PDB entry 1G0Y | X-ray diffraction, 3.00 A resolution | chains R and I

[Chain R]
Protein: Interleukin-1 receptor, type I
From: Homo sapiens
UniProt: P14778 (IL1R1_HUMAN); residues 4-315 here correspond to UniProt positions 21-332 (UniProt number = residue number + 17)
Chain sequence (312 residues; each row starts with the number of its first residue):
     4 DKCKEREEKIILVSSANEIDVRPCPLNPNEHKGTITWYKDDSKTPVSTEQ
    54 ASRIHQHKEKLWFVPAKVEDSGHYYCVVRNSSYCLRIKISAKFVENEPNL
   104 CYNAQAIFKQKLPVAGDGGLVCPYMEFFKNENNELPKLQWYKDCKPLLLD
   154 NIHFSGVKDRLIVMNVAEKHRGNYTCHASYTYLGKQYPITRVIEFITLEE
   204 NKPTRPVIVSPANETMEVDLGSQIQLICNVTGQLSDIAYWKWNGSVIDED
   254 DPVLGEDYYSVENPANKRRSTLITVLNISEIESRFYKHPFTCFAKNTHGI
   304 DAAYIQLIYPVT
Not modelled in the structure: 4-5
Disulfides: Cys6-Cys87, Cys27-Cys79, Cys104-Cys147, Cys125-Cys179, Cys231-Cys295
Swiss-Prot annotation at these positions:
  - glycosylation (N-linked (GlcNAc...) asparagine): Asn83, Asn176, Asn216, Asn232, Asn246, Asn280

[Chain I]
Protein: Antagonist peptide AF10847
Chain sequence (21 residues; each row starts with the number of its first residue):
     1 ETPFTWEESNAYYWQPYALPL

[Chain R / chain I interface]
Residue-residue contacts (54):
  Ile14(R) with Leu19(I)
  Leu15(R) with Trp6(I), hydrophobic; Gln15(I)
  Val16(R) with Gln15(I), hydrogen bond (backbone-side chain); Ala18(I), hydrophobic
  Val24(R) with Trp6(I)
  Arg25(R) with Trp6(I)
  Pro26(R) with Trp6(I), hydrophobic
  Gly75(R) with Leu21(I)
  His76(R) with Leu21(I)
  Lys95(R) with Leu19(I), hydrogen bond (side chain-backbone); Pro20(I), hydrogen bond (side chain-backbone)
  Ala107(R) with Tyr17(I)
  Gln108(R) with Gln15(I); Tyr17(I); Ala18(I); Leu19(I), hydrogen bond (side chain-backbone)
  Ala109(R) with Gln15(I), hydrogen bond (backbone-side chain)
  Ile110(R) with Gln15(I); Pro16(I); Tyr17(I), hydrophobic
  Phe111(R) with Tyr13(I), hydrophobic; Trp14(I); Gln15(I)
  Lys112(R) with Tyr13(I); Trp14(I), hydrogen bond (backbone-backbone); Pro16(I); Tyr17(I), hydrogen bond
  Gln113(R) with Tyr12(I)
  Lys114(R) with Ala11(I); Tyr12(I), hydrogen bond (backbone-backbone); Tyr13(I); Trp14(I)
  Val124(R) with Phe4(I), hydrophobic; Tyr13(I), hydrogen bond (backbone-side chain)
  Pro126(R) with Ser9(I); Tyr13(I), hydrophobic
  Tyr127(R) with Trp6(I); Ser9(I), hydrogen bond (backbone-side chain); Asn10(I), hydrogen bond
  Glu129(R) with Phe4(I); Thr5(I); Trp6(I), hydrogen bond (side chain-backbone); Glu7(I)
  Phe130(R) with Trp6(I)
  Lys161(R) with Glu1(I)
  Asp162(R) with Glu1(I); Phe4(I), hydrogen bond (side chain-backbone)
  Arg163(R) with Glu1(I), salt bridge
  Glu197(R) with Tyr17(I), hydrogen bond
  Val210(R) with Ala11(I)
  Val212(R) with Ala11(I), hydrophobic; Tyr12(I), hydrophobic
  Thr234(R) with Tyr12(I), hydrogen bond
Interface residues without a listed pair, chain R (35 interface residues in all): Ser74, Ser93, Ala94, Leu115, Lys132, Ile196
Interface residues without a listed pair, chain I (19 interface residues in all): Pro3

[Summary]
The interface between chain R and chain I involves 35 residues on one side and 19 on the other, with 15
hydrogen bonds and 1 salt bridge. Polar pairs include Arg163(R)-Glu1(I), Val16(R)-Gln15(I) and
Lys95(R)-Leu19(I).
Chain R is Interleukin-1 receptor, type I (Homo sapiens) and chain I is Antagonist peptide AF10847; the
structure, Il-1 receptor type 1 complexed with antagonist peptide AF10847, was determined by X-ray
diffraction.
